6PU2 - chain A; structure by X-ray diffraction, 2.20 A resolution.

Chain A:
Molecule: Photoreceptor-histidine kinase BphP
Source organism: Stigmatella aurantiaca (strain DW4/3-1)
UniProtKB: Q09E27 (Q09E27_STIAD); residues 9-489 here = UniProt positions 9-489
Chain sequence (481 residues; numbered 9 to 489; the number before each row is that of its first residue):
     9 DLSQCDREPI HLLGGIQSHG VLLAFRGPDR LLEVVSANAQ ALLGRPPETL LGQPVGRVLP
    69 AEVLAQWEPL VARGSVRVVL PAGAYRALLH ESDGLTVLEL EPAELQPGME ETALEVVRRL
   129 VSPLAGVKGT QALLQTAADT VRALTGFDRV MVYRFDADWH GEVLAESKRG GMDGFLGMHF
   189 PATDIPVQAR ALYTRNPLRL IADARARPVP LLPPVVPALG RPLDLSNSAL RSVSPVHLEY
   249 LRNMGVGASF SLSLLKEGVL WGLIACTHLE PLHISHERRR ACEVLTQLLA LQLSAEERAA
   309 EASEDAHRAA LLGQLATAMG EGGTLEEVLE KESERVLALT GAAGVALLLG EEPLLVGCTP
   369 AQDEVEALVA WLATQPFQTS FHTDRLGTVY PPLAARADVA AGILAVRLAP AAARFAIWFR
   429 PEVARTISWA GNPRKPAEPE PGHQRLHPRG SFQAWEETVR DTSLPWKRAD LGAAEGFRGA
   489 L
Sequence notes: engineered mutation Thr275 (His in Q09E27)
Covalent attachments: biliverdin, bound form at Pfr state (EL5) linked to Cys13
Residues lining bound ligands: biliverdin, bound form at Pfr state (EL5; 3-[(2Z)-2-({3-(2-carboxyethyl)-5-[(E)-(4-ethenyl-3-methyl-5-oxo-1,5-dihydro-2H-pyrrol-2-ylidene)methyl]-4-methyl-1H-pyrrol-2-yl}methylidene)-5-{(Z)-[(3E,4S)-3-ethylidene-4-methyl-5-oxopyrrolidin-2-ylidene]methyl}-4-methyl-2H-pyrrol-3-yl]propanoic acid): Glu16, Ile18, Met159, Tyr161, Val171, Phe183, Phe188, Thr191, Asp192, Ile193, Pro194, Ala197, Tyr201, Arg207, Ile209, Arg239, Val241, Ser242, Val244, His245, Tyr248, Leu249, Met252, Ser257, Phe258, Ser259, Leu271, Ala273, Thr275, Pro444, Ala445, Leu454, His455, Pro456, Arg457

Overview:
Biliverdin, bound form at Pfr state is covalently linked to Cys13.
Chain A is Photoreceptor-histidine kinase BphP (Stigmatella aurantiaca (strain DW4/3-1)); the structure, Dark,
Mutant H275T , 100K, PCM Myxobacterial Phytochrome, P2, was determined by X-ray diffraction, deposited
together with 6PTQ and 6PTX.
